Entry 7YKI (X-ray diffraction, 2.00 A resolution); this record covers chains A and B.

[Chain A]
Name: Membrane-associated guanylate kinase, WW and PDZ domain-containing protein 2
From: Mus musculus
UniProtKB: Q9WVQ1 (MAGI2_MOUSE); residue numbers follow UniProt; this construct covers 9-238
Chain sequence (234 residues; row label = number of the first residue in the row):
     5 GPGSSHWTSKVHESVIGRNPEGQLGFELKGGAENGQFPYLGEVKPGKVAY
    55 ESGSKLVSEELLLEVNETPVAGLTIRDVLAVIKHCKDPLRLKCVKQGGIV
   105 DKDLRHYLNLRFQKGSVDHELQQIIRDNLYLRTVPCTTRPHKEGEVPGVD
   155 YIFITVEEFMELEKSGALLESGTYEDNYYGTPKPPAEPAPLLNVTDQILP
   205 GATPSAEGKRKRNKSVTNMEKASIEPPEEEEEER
Disordered / not traced: 5-8, 192-238
Differences from the reference sequence: expression tag (5-8)

[Chain B]
Name: SAPAP1
From: Mus musculus
Chain sequence (14 residues; row label = number of the first residue in the row; numbers below 1 keep their minus sign (Ile-4 is residue -4)):
    -4 IRSHSYLRAVSEVS
Disordered / not traced: 8-9
Modified / non-standard residues: Ser0 (phosphoserine; SEP)

[Interface between chain A and chain B]
Pairs across the interface (29):
  Arg130(A) with Leu2(B); Val5(B); Ser6(B), hydrogen bond
  Tyr134(A) with Arg-3(B), hydrogen bond (backbone-side chain); Tyr1(B); Val5(B)
  Thr137(A) with Arg-3(B), hydrogen bond
  Pro139(A) with Arg-3(B); Tyr1(B), hydrophobic
  Arg143(A) with Ser0(B)
  Lys146(A) with Ser0(B)
  Tyr155(A) with Ser-2(B), hydrogen bond; Ser0(B); Tyr1(B)
  Glu174(A) with Tyr1(B), hydrogen bond; Val5(B)
  Ser175(A) with Val5(B)
  Gly176(A) with Ala4(B); Val5(B)
  Thr177(A) with Ala4(B), hydrogen bond (backbone-backbone)
  Tyr178(A) with Ser0(B); Arg3(B), hydrogen bond; Ala4(B), hydrophobic
  Tyr183(A) with Ser0(B); Tyr1(B), hydrophobic; Ala4(B), hydrophobic
  Gly184(A) with Tyr1(B)
  Thr185(A) with Arg-3(B), hydrogen bond; Tyr1(B), hydrogen bond
Also at the interface, not in a pair above, chain A (17 interface residues in all): Arg115, Val138
Also at the interface, not in a pair above, chain B (11 interface residues in all): Ile-4, Glu7

[Overview]
The interface between chain A and chain B involves 17 residues on one side and 11 on the other, with 9
hydrogen bonds. Polar contacts include Arg130(A)-Ser6(B), Tyr134(A)-Arg-3(B) and Thr137(A)-Arg-3(B).
Here chain A is Membrane-associated guanylate kinase, WW and PDZ domain-containing protein 2 and chain B is
SAPAP1, both from Mus musculus. Entry 7YKI (Crystal structure of MAGI2 PDZ0-GK domain in complex with
phospho-SAPAP1 GBR3 peptide) was determined by X-ray diffraction (same publication as 7YKH, 7YKF and 7YKG).
